Entry 5IGO (X-ray diffraction, 1.60 A resolution); this record covers chains A and U.

# Chain A
Protein: E3 ubiquitin-protein ligase COP1
From: Arabidopsis thaliana
Notes: EC 6.3.2.-
UniProtKB: P43254 (COP1_ARATH); residue numbers follow UniProt; this construct covers 349-675
Amino-acid sequence (336 residues; each row starts with the number of its first residue):
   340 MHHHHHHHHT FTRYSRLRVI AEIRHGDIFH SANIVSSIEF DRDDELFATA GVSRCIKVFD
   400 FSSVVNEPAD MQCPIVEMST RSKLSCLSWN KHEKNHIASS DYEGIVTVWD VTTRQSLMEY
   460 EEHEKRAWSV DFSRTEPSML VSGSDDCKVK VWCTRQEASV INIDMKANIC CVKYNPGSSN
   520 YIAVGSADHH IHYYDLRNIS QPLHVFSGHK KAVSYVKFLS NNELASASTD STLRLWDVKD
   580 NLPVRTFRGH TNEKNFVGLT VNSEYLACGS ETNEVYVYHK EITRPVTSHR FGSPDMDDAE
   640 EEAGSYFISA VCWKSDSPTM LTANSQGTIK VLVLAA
Unresolved in the structure: 340-353, 675
Differences from the reference sequence: expression tag (340-348)
Swiss-Prot annotation at these positions:
  - region: Lys593 to Phe595 (Binding of human TRIB1 COP1-binding-motif)
  - site (Human TRIB1 COP1-binding motif): Lys422, Tyr441
  - mutagenesis: Lys422 (K422E: 5-fold increase in interaction with HY5, weak interaction with BBX24/STO and BBX25/STH, and at low light intensity shorter hypocotyl), Arg465 (R465E: No interaction with BBX24/STO and BBX25/STH, and at low light intensity shorter hypocotyl), Trp467 (W467A: No interaction with HY5, BBX24/STO and BBX25/STH and at low light intensity shorter hypocotyl), Val523 to Arg584 (In COP1-8; no interaction with SPA1 and lethal), Gly524 (G524E: In COP1-9; no interaction with HY5, SPA1, BBX25/STH or BBX24/STO and lethal), Lys550 (K550E: No interaction with HY5, BBX24/STO and BBX25/STH and at low light intensity shorter hypocotyl), Glu592 (E592R: Better interaction with HY5, BBX24/STO and BBX25/STH and slightly longer hypocotyls)
What the authors report for this chain:
  - specificity-determining residues: Ser553, Thr568 (proposed by the authors, not directly observed)

# Chain U
Protein: Tribbles homolog 1
UniProtKB: Q96RU8 (TRIB1_HUMAN), isoform Q96RU8-2; residues 354-361 here correspond to UniProt positions 188-195 (UniProt number = residue number - 166)
Amino-acid sequence (8 residues; numbered 354 to 361; the number before each row is that of its first residue):
   354 SDQIVPEY

# How chain A and chain U interact
Residue-residue contacts (29; chain A residue first):
  Ile373(A) with Gln356(U)
  Ser375(A) with Gln356(U)
  Val391(A) with Asp355(U)
  Lys422(A) with Asp355(U), salt bridge
  Tyr441(A) with Asp355(U); Gln356(U), hydrogen bond
  Trp467(A) with Gln356(U); Ile357(U); Pro359(U)
  Asp484(A) with Pro359(U)
  Ala506(A) with Tyr361(U), hydrophobic
  Asn507(A) with Pro359(U)
  Cys509(A) with Pro359(U)
  Ala526(A) with Tyr361(U)
  Asp527(A) with Tyr361(U)
  His528(A) with Tyr361(U)
  Ala551(A) with Val358(U), hydrophobic; Pro359(U)
  Ser553(A) with Val358(U)
  Thr568(A) with Val358(U)
  Lys593(A) with Ile357(U); Val358(U), hydrogen bond (backbone-backbone)
  Asn594(A) with Asp355(U); Gln356(U), hydrogen bond (side chain-backbone); Ile357(U); Val358(U)
  Phe595(A) with Gln356(U), hydrogen bond (backbone-backbone); Ile357(U); Val358(U), hydrophobic
Also at the interface, not in a pair above, chain A (22 interface residues in all): Leu423, Ser424, Phe646
From the paper, about this interface:
  - pairs named by the authors: Ser375(A)-Gln356(U), Lys422(A)-Asp355(U) (salt bridge), Trp467(A)-Gln356(U), Cys509(A)-Val358(U) (hydrophobic contact), Thr568(A)-Val358(U) (hydrophobic contact), Phe595(A)-Gln356(U), Phe595(A)-Val358(U) (hydrophobic contact), Pro359(U)-Phe595(A) (hydrophobic contact)
  - interface residues, chain A: Trp467(A), Cys509(A), Thr568(A), Phe595(A)
  - interface residues, chain U: Gln356(U), Val358(U), Pro359(U)

# Overview
Chain A and chain U form an interface of 22 and 6 residues respectively; the contacts include 4 hydrogen bonds
and 1 salt bridge. Polar contacts include Lys422(A)-Asp355(U), Tyr441(A)-Gln356(U) and Asn594(A)-Gln356(U).
The paper describes contacts between Ser375(A) and Gln356(U), Trp467(A) and Gln356(U) and Phe595(A) and
Gln356(U); a salt bridge between Lys422(A) and Asp355(U); hydrophobic contacts between Cys509(A) and
Val358(U), Thr568(A) and Val358(U) and Phe595(A) and Val358(U) among others. The paper reports interface
residues Trp467(A), Cys509(A) and Gln356(U) among others; specificity determinants Ser553(A) and Thr568(A).
Here chain A is E3 ubiquitin-protein ligase COP1 (Arabidopsis thaliana) and chain U is Tribbles homolog 1.
Entry 5IGO (WD40 domain of Arabidopsis thaliana E3 Ubiquitin Ligase COP1 in complex with peptide from Trib1)
was determined by X-ray diffraction (same publication as 5HQG and 5IGQ).
